Entry 4X8F (X-ray diffraction, 3.40 A resolution); this record covers chains A and B.

[Chain A (and B)]
Molecule: Ribokinase
From: Vibrio cholerae serotype O1 (strain ATCC 39541 / Classical Ogawa 395 / O395)
Notes: EC 2.7.1.15; chain B of this document is another copy of the same molecule, construct and numbering; everything in this record applies to it too
UniProt: A5F1B7 (A5F1B7_VIBC3); residue numbers follow UniProt; this construct covers 1-306
Chain sequence (309 residues; numbered -2 to 306; the number before each row is that of its first residue; numbers below 1 keep their minus sign (Gly-2 is residue -2)):
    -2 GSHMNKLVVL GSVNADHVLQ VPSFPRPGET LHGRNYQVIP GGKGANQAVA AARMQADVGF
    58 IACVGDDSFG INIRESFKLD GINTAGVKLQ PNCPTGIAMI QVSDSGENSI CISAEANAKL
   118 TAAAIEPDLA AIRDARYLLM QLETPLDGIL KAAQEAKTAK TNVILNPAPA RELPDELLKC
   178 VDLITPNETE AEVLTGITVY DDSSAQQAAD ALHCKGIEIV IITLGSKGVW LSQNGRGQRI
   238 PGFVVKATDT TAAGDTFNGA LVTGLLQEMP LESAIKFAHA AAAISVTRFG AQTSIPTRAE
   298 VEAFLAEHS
Disordered / not traced: -2 to 0
Construct notes: expression tag (-2 to 0)

[Interface between chain A and chain B]
Pairs across the interface - 47 pairs, chain A then chain B:
  His14(A) - Tyr33(B)
  His14(A) - Met96(B)
  Leu16(A) - Met96(B)  hydrophobic
  Leu16(A) - Cys108(B)  hydrophobic
  Leu16(A) - Ser110(B)
  Val18(A) - Cys108(B)  hydrophobic
  Phe21(A) - Pro24(B)  hydrophobic
  Arg23(A) - Phe21(B)
  Pro24(A) - Phe21(B)
  Gly25(A) - Asn105(B)
  Gly25(A) - Ile107(B)
  Thr27(A) - Ile107(B)
  Leu28(A) - Ile107(B)  hydrogen bond (backbone-backbone)
  Leu28(A) - Cys108(B)
  Leu28(A) - Ile109(B)  hydrogen bond (backbone-backbone)
  His29(A) - Ile109(B)
  Gly30(A) - Ile109(B)  hydrogen bond (backbone-backbone)
  Gly30(A) - Ser110(B)
  Asn32(A) - Glu112(B)  hydrogen bond (backbone-side chain)
  Tyr33(A) - Ile94(B)
  Tyr33(A) - Glu112(B)  hydrogen bond (backbone-side chain)
  Ser65(A) - Asn69(B)  hydrogen bond
  Pro91(A) - Tyr33(B)
  Ile94(A) - Tyr33(B)
  Met96(A) - Leu16(B)  hydrophobic
  Met96(A) - Gln98(B)
  Gln98(A) - Met96(B)
  Gln98(A) - Gln98(B)  hydrogen bond
  Gln98(A) - Cys108(B)
  Glu104(A) - Pro24(B)
  Glu104(A) - Gly25(B)  hydrogen bond (side chain-backbone)
  Asn105(A) - Gly25(B)
  Ile107(A) - Glu26(B)
  Ile107(A) - Thr27(B)  hydrogen bond (backbone-side chain)
  Ile107(A) - Leu28(B)
  Cys108(A) - Leu16(B)  hydrophobic
  Cys108(A) - Val18(B)  hydrophobic
  Cys108(A) - Thr27(B)
  Cys108(A) - Leu28(B)  hydrogen bond (side chain-backbone)
  Ile109(A) - Thr27(B)
  Ile109(A) - Leu28(B)  hydrogen bond (backbone-backbone)
  Ile109(A) - His29(B)
  Ile109(A) - Gly30(B)  hydrogen bond (backbone-backbone)
  Ser110(A) - Gly30(B)
  Ala111(A) - Gly30(B)  hydrogen bond (backbone-backbone)
  Glu112(A) - Asn32(B)
  Glu112(A) - Tyr33(B)
Also at the interface, not in a pair above, chain A (30 interface residues in all): Pro22, Glu26, Arg31, Ser106
Also at the interface, not in a pair above, chain B (30 interface residues in all): His14, Pro22, Arg23, Arg31, Pro91, Glu104, Ser106, Ala111

[Summary]
Chain A and chain B each contribute 30 residues to their interface; the contacts include 13 hydrogen bonds.
Polar contacts include Asn32(A)-Glu112(B), Tyr33(A)-Glu112(B) and Ser65(A)-Asn69(B).
Chain A and chain B are both Ribokinase (Vibrio cholerae serotype O1 (strain ATCC 39541 / Classical Ogawa 395
/ O395)); the structure, Vibrio cholerae O395 Ribokinase in apo form, was determined by X-ray diffraction
(same publication as 4XDA and 4XCK).
